Entry 8P3B (electron microscopy, 3.15 A resolution); this record covers chain A.

Chain A:
Name: Fimbrial protein
Source organism: Neisseria meningitidis 8013
Chain sequence (159 residues; each row starts with the number of its first residue):
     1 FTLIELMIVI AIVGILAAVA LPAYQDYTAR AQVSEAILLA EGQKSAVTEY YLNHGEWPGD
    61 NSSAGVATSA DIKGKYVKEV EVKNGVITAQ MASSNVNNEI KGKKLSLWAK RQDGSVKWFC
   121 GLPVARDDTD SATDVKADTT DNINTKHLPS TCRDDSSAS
Disulfide bonds: C120-C152
Covalently attached groups: compound WKE linked to S63; sn-glycerol-3-phosphate (G3P) linked to S69
Small-molecule neighbours:
  - sn-glycerol-3-phosphate (G3P): N61, T68, A70, E79, E81
  - WKE ((2R)-N-[(2R,3S,4S,5R,6R)-5-acetamido-2-methyl-4,6-bis(oxidanyl)oxan-3-yl]-2,3-bis(oxidanyl)propanamide): Y50, E56, W57, P58, G59, D60, S62, T129
From the paper describing this entry:
  - post-translational modification sites: S63, S69

Overview:
Covalently linked sn-glycerol-3-phosphate: at S69. Covalently linked compound WKE: at S63. The paper reports
modification sites S63 and S69.
Chain A is Fimbrial protein (Neisseria meningitidis 8013); the structure, Neisseria meningitidis Type IV pilus
SA-GATDH variant, was determined by electron microscopy together with 8P2V, 8P36, 8PIJ, 8PIZ and 8PJP from the
same study.
